Entry 6TDU (electron microscopy, 4.32 A resolution (low resolution: residue-level contacts below are approximate; hydrogen-bond / salt-bridge calls are withheld)); this record covers chains AB and AF of the 88 polymer chains in the assembly.

# Chain AB
Protein: ATP synthase subunit alpha
From: Euglena gracilis
Sequence (561 residues; each row starts with the number of its first residue):
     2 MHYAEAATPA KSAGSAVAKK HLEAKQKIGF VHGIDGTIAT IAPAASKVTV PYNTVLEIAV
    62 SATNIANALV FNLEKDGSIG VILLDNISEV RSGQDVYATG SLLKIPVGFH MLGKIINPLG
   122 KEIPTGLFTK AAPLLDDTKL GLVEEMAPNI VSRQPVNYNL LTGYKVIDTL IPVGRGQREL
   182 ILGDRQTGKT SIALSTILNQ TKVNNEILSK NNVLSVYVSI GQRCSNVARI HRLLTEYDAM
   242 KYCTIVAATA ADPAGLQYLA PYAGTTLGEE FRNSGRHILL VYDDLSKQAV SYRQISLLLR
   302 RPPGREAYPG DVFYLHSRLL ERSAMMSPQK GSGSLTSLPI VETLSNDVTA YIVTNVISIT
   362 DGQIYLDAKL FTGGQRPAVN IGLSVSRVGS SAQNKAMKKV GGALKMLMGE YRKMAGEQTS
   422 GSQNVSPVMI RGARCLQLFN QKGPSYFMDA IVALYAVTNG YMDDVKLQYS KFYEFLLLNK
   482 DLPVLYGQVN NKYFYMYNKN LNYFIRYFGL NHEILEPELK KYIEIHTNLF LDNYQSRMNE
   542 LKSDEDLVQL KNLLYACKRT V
Unresolved in the structure: 2-25, 128-138
Metal / ion sites: Mg2+: Thr191, Asp284 (together with ATP)
Small-molecule neighbours:
  - ATP (adenosine-5'-triphosphate), molecule 1: Arg186, Gln187, Thr188, Gly189, Lys190, Thr191, Ser192, Gln223, Asp284, Phe372, Arg377, Pro378, Gln442, Lys443
  - ATP, molecule 2: Ile358, Ser359, Val386, Arg388
  - fragment of triton x-100 (TRT): Arg186, Gln187, Phe372, Arg377

# Chain AF
Protein: ATP synthase subunit beta
From: Euglena gracilis
Sequence (501 residues; row label = number of the first residue in the row):
     1 MVGRMMATAP ATAADVKQVG YVQQIIGAVV DVTFTDSVPP VLTALTVDAK ETGTLLTMEI
    61 VQHLDTKTAR CICMSSTDML RLRTPVVNTG SQITVPVGEA TLGRIFNVMG DAIDQRGPVK
   121 NKVRWPIHRK APTLAEQSGK DEVLVTGIKV IDLILPYCKG GKIGLFGGAG VGKTVIIMEL
   181 INNVAKGHGG YSVFAGVGER TREGTDLYLE MMGSKVIDLQ GDSKCVLVYG QMNEPPGARA
   241 RVAQTALTMA EYFRDEAGQD VLLFVDNVFR FTQANSEVSA LLGRIPAAVG YQPTLAEDLG
   301 MLQERITSTV KGSITSVQAV YVPADDITDP APATTFSHLD ATTVLSRSVA EAGIYPAVEP
   361 LECASRIMDP DAIDVNHYNV AMDIVEMLTK YKELQDIIAV LGIDELSEED KLIVDRARKV
   421 AKFMSQPFAV AEVFTGMKGY YVQLEDCVSD FGSLLMGQCD NIPEMAFYMV GGLDSVKEKA
   481 AKMAAEAAAM RERARKAAEA K
Unresolved in the structure: 1-14
Metal / ion sites: Mg2+: Thr174 (together with ATP)
Small-molecule neighbours:
  - ATP (adenosine-5'-triphosphate), molecule 1: Gly168, Ala169, Gly170, Val171, Gly172, Lys173, Thr174, Val175, Glu199, Arg200, Glu203, Tyr355, Pro356, Phe428, Ala431, Phe434
  - ATP, molecule 2: Ser337, Ser365, Arg366, Met368, Asp369, Tyr378

# Interface between chain AB and chain AF
Pairs across the interface (89):
  Lys48(AB) - Arg83(AF)
  Thr50(AB) - Arg81(AF)
  Thr50(AB) - Arg83(AF)
  Pro52(AB) - Met79(AF)
  Pro52(AB) - Leu80(AF)
  Pro52(AB) - Arg81(AF)
  Tyr53(AB) - Ile25(AF)
  Tyr53(AB) - Gly27(AF)
  Tyr53(AB) - Thr77(AF)
  Tyr53(AB) - Met79(AF)
  Tyr53(AB) - Leu80(AF)
  Asn54(AB) - Asp78(AF)
  Asn73(AB) - Ile25(AF)
  Asn73(AB) - Ile26(AF)
  Leu74(AB) - Gln24(AF)
  Leu74(AB) - Ile25(AF)
  Leu74(AB) - Leu82(AF)
  Glu75(AB) - Gln24(AF)
  Lys76(AB) - Gln23(AF)
  Lys76(AB) - Gln24(AF)
  Leu103(AB) - Met79(AF)
  Glu145(AB) - Asp78(AF)
  Met147(AB) - Asn233(AF)
  Ala148(AB) - Asn233(AF)
  Pro149(AB) - Thr201(AF)
  Ile151(AB) - Ile105(AF)
  Ile151(AB) - Thr201(AF)
  Ile151(AB) - Gly204(AF)
  Ile151(AB) - Thr205(AF)
  Ile151(AB) - Tyr229(AF)
  Val152(AB) - Gln115(AF)
  Arg154(AB) - Thr201(AF)
  Arg154(AB) - Arg202(AF)
  Pro156(AB) - Leu209(AF)
  Arg179(AB) - Arg200(AF)
  Pro303(AB) - Ala280(AF)
  Pro303(AB) - Pro286(AF)
  Pro304(AB) - Gly290(AF)
  Gly305(AB) - Val289(AF)
  Arg306(AB) - Val289(AF)
  Arg306(AB) - Pro323(AF)
  Arg306(AB) - Asp326(AF)
  Arg306(AB) - Asp329(AF)
  Gly311(AB) - Glu277(AF)
  Asp312(AB) - Glu277(AF)
  Phe314(AB) - Met232(AF)
  Phe314(AB) - Arg270(AF)
  Phe314(AB) - Gln273(AF)
  Tyr315(AB) - Met232(AF)
  Tyr315(AB) - Asn233(AF)
  Tyr315(AB) - Glu234(AF)
  Tyr315(AB) - Pro235(AF)
  Tyr315(AB) - Arg239(AF)
  Tyr315(AB) - Glu277(AF)
  Ser318(AB) - Met232(AF)
  Glu322(AB) - Thr201(AF)
  Glu322(AB) - Met232(AF)
  Glu322(AB) - Asn233(AF)
  Gln330(AB) - Gln115(AF)
  Thr350(AB) - Ala324(AF)
  Thr350(AB) - Asp325(AF)
  Tyr352(AB) - Pro323(AF)
  Thr355(AB) - Ala169(AF)
  Thr355(AB) - Tyr321(AF)
  Thr355(AB) - Ala324(AF)
  Thr355(AB) - Arg347(AF)
  Asn356(AB) - Tyr321(AF)
  Ile358(AB) - Ala169(AF)
  Ile358(AB) - Arg200(AF)
  Ser359(AB) - Ala169(AF)
  Ser359(AB) - Arg200(AF)
  Ser359(AB) - Arg270(AF)
  Ser359(AB) - Tyr321(AF)
  Ile360(AB) - Arg200(AF)
  Ile360(AB) - Met232(AF)
  Thr361(AB) - Arg200(AF)
  Asp362(AB) - Arg200(AF)
  Asp362(AB) - Arg202(AF)
  Leu384(AB) - Glu351(AF)
  Ser387(AB) - Phe434(AF)
  Arg388(AB) - Gly170(AF)
  Arg388(AB) - Arg200(AF)
  Arg388(AB) - Phe434(AF)
  Val389(AB) - Arg202(AF)
  Ser391(AB) - Val433(AF)
  Lys406(AB) - Phe434(AF)
  Lys414(AB) - Met465(AF)
  Lys414(AB) - Tyr468(AF)
  Pro428(AB) - Arg493(AF)
Other interface residues (no listed pair), chain AB (53 interface residues in all): Val51, Phe72, Asn150, Arg302, Val349, Val386
Other interface residues (no listed pair), chain AF (54 interface residues in all): Ile113, Asp114, Asp206, Pro236, Leu281, Tyr291

# In short
53 residues of chain AB face 54 of chain AF across their interface. One ATP molecule is bound between chain AB
and chain AF. Bound to chain AB: ATP and fragment of triton x-100. Bound to chain AF: ATP. Thr191(AB) and
Asp284(AB) coordinate Mg2+.
Here chain AB is ATP synthase subunit alpha and chain AF is ATP synthase subunit beta, both from Euglena
gracilis. Entry 6TDU (Cryo-EM structure of Euglena gracilis mitochondrial ATP synthase, full dimer, rotational
states 1) was determined by electron microscopy (same publication as 6TDV, 6TDW, 6TDX, 6TDY, 6TDZ and 6TE0).
